PDB entry 4XQU | X-ray diffraction, 3.25 A resolution | chains A and B of the 6 polymer chains in the assembly

# Chain A
Protein: Hemagglutinin HA1
Organism: Influenza A virus
Reference sequence: A0A059T4A1 (A0A059T4A1_9INFA); the construct lacks a stretch of the UniProt sequence and is renumbered around it, so the offset changes along the chain: 11-129 = UniProt 18-136; 130-158 = UniProt 138-166; 159-263 = UniProt 169-273; 265-276 = UniProt 274-285; 1 more segments
Sequence (326 residues; row label = number of the first residue in the row; note: 1 number in that range is skipped by the numbering (no residue carries it; nothing is unmodelled there); a row labelled like 158A-158B holds insertion residues (158A, then the next letters in order)):
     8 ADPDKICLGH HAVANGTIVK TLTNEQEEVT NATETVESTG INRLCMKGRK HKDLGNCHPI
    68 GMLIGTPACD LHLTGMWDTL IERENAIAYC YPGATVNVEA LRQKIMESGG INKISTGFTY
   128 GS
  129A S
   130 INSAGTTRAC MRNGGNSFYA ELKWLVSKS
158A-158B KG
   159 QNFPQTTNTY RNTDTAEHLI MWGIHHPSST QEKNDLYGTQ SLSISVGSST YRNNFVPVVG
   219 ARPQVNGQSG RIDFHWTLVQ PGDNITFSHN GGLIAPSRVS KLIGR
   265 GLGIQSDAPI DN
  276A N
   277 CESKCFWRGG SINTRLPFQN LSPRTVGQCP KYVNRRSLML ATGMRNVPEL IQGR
Unresolved in the structure: 8-10, 326-330
Disulfide bonds: Cys52-Cys277, Cys64-Cys76, Cys97-Cys139, Cys281-Cys305
Covalently attached groups: N-acetylglucosamine (NAG) linked to Asn38, Asn242; covalent link Cys64-Cys76; covalent link Met140-Gly143
Sequence notes: expression tag (8-10)
From the paper describing this entry:
  - binding site for N-acetyl-alpha-neuraminic acid: Tyr98, Arg137, Trp153, His183, Gln226
  - binding site for beta-D-galactopyranose: Arg137, Gln226
  - specificity-determining residues: Gln226
  - mutagenesis - Q226L: decreased binding to alpha2-3 sialosides
  - mutagenesis - Q226L: increased binding to human-type alpha2-6 receptors
  - mutagenesis - Q226L/G228S: increased binding to PAA-linked 6'-SLNLN
  - mutagenesis - Q226L/G228S: decreased binding to glycan array
  - mutagenesis - G225D: decreased binding to alpha2-3-sialylated glycans

# Chain B
Protein: Hemagglutinin HA2
Organism: Influenza A virus
Reference sequence: A0A059T4A1 (A0A059T4A1_9INFA); residues 1-174 here correspond to UniProt positions 341-514 (UniProt number = residue number + 340)
Sequence (181 residues; numbered 1 to 181; the number before each row is that of its first residue):
     1 GLFGAIAGFL ENGWEGMVDG WYGFRHQNAQ GTGQAADYKS TQAAIDQITG KLNRLVEKTN
    61 TEFESIESEF SEIEHQIGNV INWTKDSITD IWTYQAELLV AMENQHTIDM ADSEMLNLYE
   121 RVRKQLRQNA EEDGKGCFEI YHACDDSCME SIRNNTYDHS QYREEALLNR LNINSGRLVP
   181 R
Unresolved in the structure: 1-3, 173-181
Disulfide bonds: Cys144-Cys148
Sequence notes: expression tag (175-181)

# Interface between chain A and chain B
Contacting residue pairs (132):
  Asp11(A) with Gln27(B); Phe138(B); Glu139(B); Ile140(B), hydrogen bond (backbone-backbone); His142(B); Ala143(B); Cys144(B)
  Lys12(A) with His26(B); Gln27(B), hydrogen bond (backbone-backbone); Asp133(B), salt bridge; Cys137(B); Phe138(B); Glu139(B)
  Ile13(A) with Arg25(B); His26(B); Cys137(B); Phe138(B), hydrogen bond (backbone-backbone); Ile152(B), hydrophobic
  Cys14(A) with Gly23(B); Phe24(B); Arg25(B), hydrogen bond (backbone-backbone); Gly136(B); Cys137(B), disulfide
  Leu15(A) with Leu10(B); Trp14(B); Gly23(B); Phe24(B), hydrophobic; Tyr119(B), hydrophobic; Gly136(B), hydrogen bond (backbone-backbone)
  Gly16(A) with Trp14(B); Met17(B); Tyr22(B); Gly23(B), hydrogen bond (backbone-backbone); Met115(B)
  His17(A) with Ile6(B); Asn12(B); Gly13(B); Trp14(B), hydrogen bond (backbone-backbone); Met17(B); Trp21(B); Met115(B)
  His18(A) with Trp14(B); Met17(B); Gly20(B); Trp21(B), hydrogen bond (backbone-backbone)
  Ala19(A) with Gly13(B); Trp14(B); Glu15(B)
  Val26(A) with Asn104(B)
  Lys27(A) with Glu97(B), salt bridge; Val100(B); Ala101(B); Asn104(B), hydrogen bond (backbone-side chain)
  Thr28(A) with Ala101(B); Asn104(B); Gln105(B), hydrogen bond
  Leu29(A) with Ala101(B), hydrogen bond (backbone-backbone); Met102(B), hydrophobic; Gln105(B), hydrogen bond (backbone-side chain)
  Thr30(A) with Gln105(B), hydrogen bond (backbone-side chain)
  Glu34(A) with Ile108(B)
  Val36(A) with Ile108(B), hydrophobic
  Thr40(A) with Leu52(B)
  Thr42(A) with Leu55(B)
  Arg90(A) with Phe70(B)
  Glu91(A) with Phe70(B)
  Glu106(A) with Ser68(B); Ser71(B), hydrogen bond; Glu72(B)
  Glu114(A) with Glu64(B)
  Arg263(A) with Glu62(B), salt bridge; Glu64(B), salt bridge
  Leu266(A) with Glu62(B); Phe63(B)
  Gln269(A) with Glu67(B); Ser68(B); Glu69(B), hydrogen bond (side chain-backbone); Phe70(B)
  Ser270(A) with Phe70(B)
  Asp271(A) with Phe70(B)
  Arg284(A) with Glu69(B), salt bridge; Phe70(B)
  Arg291(A) with Val56(B)
  Pro293(A) with Leu55(B)
  Phe294(A) with Ala96(B), hydrophobic; Leu99(B), hydrophobic
  Arg300(A) with Glu67(B), salt bridge; Glu69(B), salt bridge
  Val302(A) with Phe63(B); Ser65(B)
  Gly303(A) with Thr61(B); Glu62(B); Phe63(B), hydrogen bond (backbone-backbone)
  Gln304(A) with Asn60(B); Glu62(B), hydrogen bond
  Cys305(A) with Asn60(B)
  Lys307(A) with Phe63(B); Trp92(B)
  Tyr308(A) with Thr89(B)
  Val309(A) with Trp92(B); Thr93(B); Ala96(B), hydrophobic
  Asn310(A) with Thr89(B); Asp90(B); Thr93(B), hydrogen bond (backbone-side chain)
  Arg311(A) with Thr93(B); Glu97(B), salt bridge
  Leu314(A) with Ala96(B), hydrophobic; Glu97(B); Val100(B), hydrophobic
  Met315(A) with Val100(B); Asn104(B), hydrogen bond (backbone-side chain)
  Leu316(A) with Leu52(B), hydrophobic; Asn104(B)
  Ala317(A) with Asn104(B), hydrogen bond (backbone-side chain); Thr107(B)
  Thr318(A) with Trp21(B); Ile48(B); Leu52(B)
  Gly319(A) with Trp21(B); Thr107(B)
  Met320(A) with Trp21(B), hydrophobic; Ala111(B), hydrophobic
  Arg321(A) with Ile6(B); Ile108(B)
  Val323(A) with Ile6(B), hydrophobic; Glu11(B); Gly13(B), hydrogen bond (backbone-backbone)
  Pro324(A) with Asn12(B)
  Glu325(A) with Gly13(B); Trp14(B); Glu15(B), hydrogen bond (side chain-backbone)
Interface residues without a listed pair, chain A (58 interface residues in all): Ala21, Arg56, Glu89, Arg109, Gln110, Gly265
Interface residues without a listed pair, chain B (67 interface residues in all): Ala7, Lys58, Lys85, Leu98, Glu103, Leu118, Val122, Met149
Cross-chain cystine bridges: Cys14(A)-Cys137(B)

# In short
Chain A and chain B form an interface of 58 and 67 residues respectively; the contacts include 1 disulfide
bond, 22 hydrogen bonds and 8 salt bridges. Polar pairs include Lys12(A)-Asp133(B), Lys27(A)-Glu97(B) and
Arg263(A)-Glu62(B). From the paper: a binding site for N-acetyl-alpha-neuraminic acid at Tyr98(A), Arg137(A)
and Trp153(A) among others; Q226L of chain A reduces binding to alpha2-3 sialosides; 3 substitutions were
tested in all.
Chain A is Hemagglutinin HA1 and chain B is Hemagglutinin HA2, both from Influenza A virus; the structure,
Crystal structure of hemagglutinin from Jiangxi-Donghu (2013) H10N8 influenza virus in complex with 3'-SLN,
was determined by X-ray diffraction together with 4XQ5 and 4XQO from the same study.
